7AHI - chains 1A and 1B of the 153 polymer chains in the assembly; structure by electron microscopy, 3.30 A resolution.

# Chain 1A (and 1B)
Name: Surface presentation of antigens protein SpaP
Organism: Salmonella enterica subsp. enterica serovar Typhimurium str. LT2
Notes: chain 1B of this document is another copy of the same molecule, construct and numbering; everything in this record applies to it too
Reference sequence: P40700 (SPAP_SALTY); numbering as in UniProt (aligned over 1-224)
Amino-acid sequence (224 residues; each row starts with the number of its first residue):
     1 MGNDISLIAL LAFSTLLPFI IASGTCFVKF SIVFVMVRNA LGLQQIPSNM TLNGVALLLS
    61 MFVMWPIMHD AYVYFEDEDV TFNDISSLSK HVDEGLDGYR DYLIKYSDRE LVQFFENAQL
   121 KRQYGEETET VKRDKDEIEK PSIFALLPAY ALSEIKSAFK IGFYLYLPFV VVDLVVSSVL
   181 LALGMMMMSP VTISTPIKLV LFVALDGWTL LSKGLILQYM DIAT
Not modelled in the structure: 224
Small-molecule neighbours:
  - 1,2-diacyl-glycerol-3-sn-phosphate (3PH), molecule 1: Ile5, Ala9, Ala12, Phe13, Leu16
  - 1,2-diacyl-glycerol-3-sn-phosphate (3PH), molecule 2: Ser6, Ala9, Leu10, Leu17, Ile20, Ile21, Thr25, Met61, Met64, Met68, Ala71, Tyr72, Phe75, Glu76, Val92, Leu96, Tyr99

# How chain 1A and chain 1B interact
Residue-residue contacts (30; chain 1A residue first):
  Phe19(1A) with Met50(1B), hydrophobic
  Ala22(1A) with Thr51(1B), hydrogen bond (backbone-side chain)
  Ile32(1A) with Ile46(1B), hydrophobic
  Val35(1A) with Ile46(1B), hydrophobic
  Met36(1A) with Ile46(1B), hydrophobic; Leu199(1B), hydrophobic
  Arg38(1A) with Gln45(1B)
  Asn49(1A) with Gln45(1B), hydrogen bond
  Phe114(1A) with Leu217(1B), hydrophobic; Ile222(1B), hydrophobic
  Phe115(1A) with Leu59(1B), hydrophobic; Phe62(1B), hydrophobic; Ile216(1B), hydrophobic
  Ala118(1A) with Met220(1B); Ile222(1B), hydrophobic
  Gln119(1A) with Phe62(1B)
  Lys121(1A) with Ala223(1B), hydrogen bond (side chain-backbone)
  Arg122(1A) with Val63(1B), hydrogen bond (side chain-backbone); Met220(1B)
  Glu127(1A) with Ala223(1B)
  Phe144(1A) with Phe62(1B)
  Leu152(1A) with Ser212(1B)
  Lys156(1A) with Asp206(1B), salt bridge
  Phe159(1A) with Val203(1B), hydrophobic; Trp208(1B)
  Phe163(1A) with Val200(1B), hydrophobic
  Val170(1A) with Thr192(1B)
  Leu174(1A) with Met185(1B), hydrophobic; Met188(1B), hydrophobic
  Ser177(1A) with Met188(1B)
Interface residues without a listed pair, chain 1A (33 interface residues in all): Gln44, Leu111, Leu147, Pro148, Ala151, Ile155, Tyr166, Asp173, Leu181, Met187, Pro190
Interface residues without a listed pair, chain 1B (34 interface residues in all): Leu41, Leu43, Pro47, Val55, Leu58, Pro66, Gly184, Met187, Ile193, Thr195, Pro196, Lys213, Asp221

# Summary
Chain 1A and chain 1B form an interface of 33 and 34 residues respectively; the contacts include 4 hydrogen
bonds and 1 salt bridge. Polar pairs include Lys156(1A)-Asp206(1B), Ala22(1A)-Thr51(1B) and
Asn49(1A)-Gln45(1B). Ligands of chain 1A: 1,2-diacyl-glycerol-3-sn-phosphate.
Both chains are Surface presentation of antigens protein SpaP (Salmonella enterica subsp. enterica serovar
Typhimurium str. LT2). Entry 7AHI (Substrate-engaged type 3 secretion system needle complex from Salmonella
enterica typhimurium - SpaR state 2) was determined by electron microscopy together with 7AGX and 7AH9 from
the same study.
